5N9R - chain A; structure by X-ray diffraction, 2.23 A resolution.

[Chain A]
Name: Ubiquitin carboxyl-terminal hydrolase 7
Source organism: Homo sapiens
Notes: EC 3.4.19.12
Reference sequence: Q93009 (UBP7_HUMAN); residue numbers follow UniProt; this construct covers 207-560
Chain sequence (357 residues; each row starts with the number of its first residue):
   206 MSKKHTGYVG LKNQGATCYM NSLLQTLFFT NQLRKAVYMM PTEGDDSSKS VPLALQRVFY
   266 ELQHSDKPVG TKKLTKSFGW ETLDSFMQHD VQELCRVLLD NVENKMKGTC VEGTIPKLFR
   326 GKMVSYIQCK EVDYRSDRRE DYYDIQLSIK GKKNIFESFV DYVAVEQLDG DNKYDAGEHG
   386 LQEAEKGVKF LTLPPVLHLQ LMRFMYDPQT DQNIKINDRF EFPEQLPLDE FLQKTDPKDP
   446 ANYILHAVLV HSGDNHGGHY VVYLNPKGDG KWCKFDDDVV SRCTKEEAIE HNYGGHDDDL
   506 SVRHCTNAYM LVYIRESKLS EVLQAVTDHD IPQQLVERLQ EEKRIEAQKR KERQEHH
Not modelled in the structure: 503
Sequence notes: initiating methionine (206); expression tag (561-562)
Swiss-Prot annotation at these positions:
  - active site: Cys223 (Nucleophile), His464 (Proton acceptor)
  - natural variant: Met225 (M225I: In HAFOUS), Glu345 (E345K: In HAFOUS), Leu373 (L373F: In HAFOUS), Gly392 (G392D: In HAFOUS), Val485 (V485G: In HAFOUS)
  - mutagenesis: Cys223 (C223A: Complete loss of activity. Localized in the nucleus and does not inhibit FOXO4-dependent transcriptional activity. Loss of ability to deubiquitinate CRY2; C223S: Catalytically inactive mutant ...), His456 (H456A: Complete loss of activity), His464 (H464A: Complete loss of activity)
Residues lining bound ligands: potent (8RN; 7-bromanyl-3-[[4-oxidanyl-1-[(3R)-3-phenylbutanoyl]piperidin-4-yl]methyl]thieno[3,2-d]pyrimidin-4-one): Tyr224, Asp295, Val296, Gln297, Gln351, Gln405, Leu406, Met407, Arg408, Phe409, Met410, Lys420, His456, Asp459, Asn460, His461, Tyr465, Tyr514
What the authors report for this chain:
  - conformationally variable residues (loop rearrangement, side-chain flip): Phe409, Gly458 to Gly463, Tyr514
  - binding site for potent: Phe409, His461
  - catalytic residues: Cys223, His464, Asp481
  - specificity-determining residues: Gln351, Met407, Met410, Asp459, Asn460, His461 (proposed by the authors, not directly observed)

[Summary]
Chain A binds potent. UniProt lists active-site residues Cys223 and His464 and 3 mutagenesis sites. From the
paper: catalytic residues Cys223, His464 and Asp481; a binding site for potent at Phe409 and His461.
Chain A is Ubiquitin carboxyl-terminal hydrolase 7 (Homo sapiens); the structure, Crystal structure of USP7 in
complex with a potent, selective and reversible small-molecule inhibitor, was determined by X-ray diffraction,
deposited together with 5N9T.
